8UBT - chains C and D of the 4 polymer chains in the assembly; structure by electron microscopy, 3.10 A resolution.

[Chain C]
Name: F-box/LRR-repeat protein 17
From: Homo sapiens
UniProtKB: Q9UF56 (FXL17_HUMAN); residues 310-701 here = UniProt positions 310-701
Chain sequence (392 residues; each row starts with the number of its first residue):
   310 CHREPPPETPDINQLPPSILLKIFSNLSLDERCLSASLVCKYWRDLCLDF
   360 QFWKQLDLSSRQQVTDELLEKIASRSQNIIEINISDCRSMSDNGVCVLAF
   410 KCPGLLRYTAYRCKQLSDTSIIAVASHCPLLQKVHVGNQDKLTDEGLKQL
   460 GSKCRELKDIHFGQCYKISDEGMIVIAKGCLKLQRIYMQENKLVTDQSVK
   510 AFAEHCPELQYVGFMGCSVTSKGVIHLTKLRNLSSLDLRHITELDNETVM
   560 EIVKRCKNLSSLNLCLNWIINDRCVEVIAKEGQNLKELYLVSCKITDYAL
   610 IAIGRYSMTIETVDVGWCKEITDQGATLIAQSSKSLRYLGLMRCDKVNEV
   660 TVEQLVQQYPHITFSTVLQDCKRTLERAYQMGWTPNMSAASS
Disordered / not traced: 310-318, 694-701
Disulfide bonds: Cys396-Cys422
Curated features (UniProtKB/Swiss-Prot):
  - natural variant: Cys627 (C627R: Impaired ability to bind substrate proteins)

[Chain D]
Name: Transcription regulator protein BACH1
From: Homo sapiens
Notes: fragment: BTB domain
UniProtKB: O14867 (BACH1_HUMAN); residue numbers follow UniProt; this construct covers 7-128
Chain sequence (122 residues; each row starts with the number of its first residue):
     7 SVFAYESSVHSTNVLLSLNDQRKKDVLCDVTIFVEGQRFRAHRSVLAACS
    57 SYFHSRIVGQADGELNITLPEEVTVKGFEPLIQFAYTAKLILSKENVDEV
   107 CKCVEFLSVHNIEESCFQFLKF
Disordered / not traced: 7-15
What the authors report for this chain:
  - mutagenesis - C107A, C122A: decreased binding to F-box/LRR-repeat protein 17 (chain C)
  - mutagenesis - C34A, C109A: increased binding to F-box/LRR-repeat protein 17 (chain C)
  - post-translational modification sites: Cys107, Cys122 (proposed by the authors, not directly observed)

[Interface between chain C and chain D]
Pairs across the interface - 31 pairs, chain C then chain D:
  Asp395(C) - Phe39(D)
  Arg421(C) - Asn72(D)
  Asn447(C) - Thr74(D)  hydrogen bond
  Gln473(C) - Thr74(D)  hydrogen bond (side chain-backbone)
  Met524(C) - Arg62(D)
  Cys574(C) - Ser61(D)
  Tyr598(C) - Val64(D)
  Val600(C) - Ser57(D)
  Val600(C) - His60(D)
  Asp623(C) - Val64(D)
  Trp626(C) - Ala53(D)
  Trp626(C) - Ala54(D)
  Trp626(C) - Cys55(D)
  Trp626(C) - Ser56(D)
  Trp626(C) - Ser57(D)
  Met651(C) - Ala53(D)  hydrophobic
  Met651(C) - His60(D)
  Val676(C) - Ala54(D)  hydrophobic
  Asp679(C) - Leu21(D)
  Asp679(C) - Ser50(D)
  Arg682(C) - Leu24(D)
  Arg682(C) - Asp35(D)  salt bridge
  Arg682(C) - His48(D)
  Arg682(C) - Ser50(D)
  Thr683(C) - Val20(D)
  Thr683(C) - Ser23(D)  hydrogen bond
  Thr683(C) - Leu24(D)
  Gln689(C) - Leu33(D)
  Trp692(C) - Gln27(D)
  Trp692(C) - Val32(D)  hydrophobic
  Trp692(C) - Leu33(D)  hydrophobic
Also at the interface, not in a pair above, chain C (24 interface residues in all): Glu499, Arg548, Asn572, Ser601, Arg652, Gln678, Glu685
Also at the interface, not in a pair above, chain D (27 interface residues in all): Arg49, Gly65, Pro76, His116, Asn117

[In short]
Chain C and chain D form an interface of 24 and 27 residues respectively, with 3 hydrogen bonds and 1 salt
bridge. Polar pairs include Arg682(C)-Asp35(D), Asn447(C)-Thr74(D) and Gln473(C)-Thr74(D). From the paper:
C107A and C122A of chain D reduce binding to F-box/LRR-repeat protein 17 (chain C); modification sites
Cys107(D) and Cys122(D); 4 substitutions were tested in all.
Here chain C is F-box/LRR-repeat protein 17 and chain D is Transcription regulator protein BACH1, both from
Homo sapiens. Entry 8UBT (Structure of SCF-FBXL17-BACH1BTB E3 ligase complex) was determined by electron
microscopy, deposited together with 8UA3, 8UA6, 8UAH and 8UBV.
